Entry 5X8G (X-ray diffraction, 1.90 A resolution); this record covers chains A and C.

[Chain A (and C)]
Molecule: 2-succinylbenzoate--CoA ligase
Organism: Bacillus subtilis subsp. subtilis str. 168
Notes: EC 6.2.1.26; chain C of this document is another copy of the same molecule, construct and numbering; everything in this record applies to it too
Reference sequence: P23971 (MENE_BACSU); residues 2-486 here = UniProt positions 2-486
Amino-acid sequence (485 residues; each row starts with the number of its first residue):
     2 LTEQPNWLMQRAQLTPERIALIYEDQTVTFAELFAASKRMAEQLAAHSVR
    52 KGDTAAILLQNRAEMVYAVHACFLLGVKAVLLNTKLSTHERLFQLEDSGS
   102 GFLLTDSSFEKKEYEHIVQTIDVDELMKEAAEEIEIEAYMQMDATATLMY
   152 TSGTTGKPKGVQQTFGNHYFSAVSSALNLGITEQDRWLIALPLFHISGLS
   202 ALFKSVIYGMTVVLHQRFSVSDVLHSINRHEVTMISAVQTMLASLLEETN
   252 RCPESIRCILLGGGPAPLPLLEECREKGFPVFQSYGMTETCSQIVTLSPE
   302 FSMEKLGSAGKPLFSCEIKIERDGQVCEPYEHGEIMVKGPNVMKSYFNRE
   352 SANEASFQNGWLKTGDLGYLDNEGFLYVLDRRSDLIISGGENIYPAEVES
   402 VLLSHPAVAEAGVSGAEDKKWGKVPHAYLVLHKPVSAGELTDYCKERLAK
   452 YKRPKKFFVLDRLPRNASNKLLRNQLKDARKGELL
Construct notes: engineered mutation R454 (Ile in P23971), K456 (Ala in P23971)
Bound ions: Mg2+: F219 (together with o-succinylbenzoyl-N-coenzyme A); Ca2+ site 1 near T289 (its only coordinating residue here); Ca2+ site 2: E355, F358
Ligand contacts: o-succinylbenzoyl-N-coenzyme A (S0N): K86, L192, P193, H196, I197, S198, S201, R218, F219, S237, A238, V239, T241, M242, L261, L262, G263, G264, S285, G287, M288, T289, S293, Q294, S389, G390, G391, E392, K421, W422, K451, Y452
Reported in the primary citation:
  - binding site for o-succinylbenzoyl-N-coenzyme A: W422, Y452
  - mutagenesis - S384P, W422A, Y452A: abolished catalytic activity
  - mutagenesis - S198A (14-fold), S389A (14-fold): decreased catalytic activity
  - mutagenesis - E392A: decreased catalytic activity on CoA-SH
  - mutagenesis - E392A: decreased catalytic activity on OSB and ATP
  - mutagenesis - S384P: decreased catalytic activity on adenylation
  - mutagenesis - W422A, Y452A: unchanged catalytic activity (adenylation reaction)

[Chain A / chain C interface]
Contacting residue pairs (50):
  E4(A) with K339(C), salt bridge
  P6(A) with S316(C); E318(C)
  W8(A) with F315(C)
  Q11(A) with L314(C), hydrogen bond (side chain-backbone); F315(C); S316(C), hydrogen bond (side chain-backbone); C317(C), hydrogen bond (side chain-backbone)
  R12(A) with F315(C)
  Q14(A) with K312(C), hydrogen bond (backbone-side chain)
  L15(A) with K312(C); P313(C); F315(C), hydrophobic
  Y140(A) with E318(C), hydrogen bond; K339(C)
  Y170(A) with F171(C); V174(C)
  F171(A) with Q5(C); Y170(C); F171(C), hydrophobic
  V174(A) with Y170(C); V174(C), hydrophobic
  L178(A) with I208(C), hydrophobic; Y209(C), hydrophobic
  G181(A) with I182(C)
  I182(A) with A177(C); L178(C), hydrophobic; G181(C); I182(C), hydrogen bond (backbone-backbone)
  V207(A) with F315(C)
  I208(A) with L178(C), hydrophobic; F315(C), hydrophobic
  Y209(A) with L178(C), hydrophobic
  K312(A) with Q14(C), hydrogen bond (side chain-backbone); L15(C)
  P313(A) with L15(C)
  L314(A) with Q11(C), hydrogen bond (backbone-side chain)
  F315(A) with W8(C), hydrophobic; Q11(C); R12(C); L15(C), hydrophobic; V207(C); I208(C), hydrophobic
  S316(A) with P6(C); Q11(C), hydrogen bond (backbone-side chain)
  C317(A) with Q11(C), hydrogen bond (backbone-side chain)
  E318(A) with P6(C); Y140(C), hydrogen bond
  K339(A) with E4(C), salt bridge; Y140(C)
Interface residues without a listed pair, chain A (26 interface residues in all): Q5
Interface residues without a listed pair, chain C (28 interface residues in all): W362

[Overview]
Chain A and chain C form an interface of 26 and 28 residues respectively, with 11 hydrogen bonds and 2 salt
bridges. Among the polar pairs are E4(A)-K339(C), Q11(A)-L314(C) and Q11(A)-S316(C). From the paper: a binding
site for o-succinylbenzoyl-N-coenzyme A at W422(A) and Y452(A); S384P, W422A and Y452A of chain A abolish
catalytic activity; 6 substitutions were tested in all.
Chain A and chain C are both 2-succinylbenzoate--CoA ligase (Bacillus subtilis subsp. subtilis str. 168); the
structure, Binary complex structure of a double mutant I454RA456K of o-Succinylbenzoate CoA Synthetase (MenE)
from Bacillus Subtilis ..., was determined by X-ray diffraction (same publication as 5X8F).
